PDB entry 5X51 | X-ray diffraction, 7.00 A resolution (low resolution: residue-level contacts below are approximate; hydrogen-bond / salt-bridge calls are withheld) | chains C and J of the 12 polymer chains in the assembly

# Chain C
Molecule: RNA polymerase II third largest subunit B44, part of central core
Organism: Komagataella phaffii (strain GS115 / ATCC 20864)
UniProtKB: C4R7L2 (C4R7L2_KOMPG); residues 1-304 here = UniProt positions 1-304
Chain sequence (304 residues; each row starts with the number of its first residue):
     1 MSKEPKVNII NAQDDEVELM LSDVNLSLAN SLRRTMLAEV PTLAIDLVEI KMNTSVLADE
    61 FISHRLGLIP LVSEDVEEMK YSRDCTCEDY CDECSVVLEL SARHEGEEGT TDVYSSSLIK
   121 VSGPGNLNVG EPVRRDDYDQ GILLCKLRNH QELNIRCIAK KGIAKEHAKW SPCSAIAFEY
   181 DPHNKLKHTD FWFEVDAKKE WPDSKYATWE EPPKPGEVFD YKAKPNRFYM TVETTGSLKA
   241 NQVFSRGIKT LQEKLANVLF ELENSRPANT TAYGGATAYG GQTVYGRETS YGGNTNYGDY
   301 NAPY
Not modelled in the structure: 1, 108-109, 269-304
Bound ions: Zn2+: Cys85, Cys87, Cys91, Cys94

# Chain J
Molecule: RNA polymerase subunit ABC10-beta, common to RNA polymerases I, II, and III
Organism: Komagataella phaffii (strain GS115 / ATCC 20864)
UniProtKB: C4R009 (C4R009_KOMPG); residue numbers follow UniProt; this construct covers 1-72
Chain sequence (72 residues; numbered 1 to 72; the number before each row is that of its first residue):
     1 MIIPVRCFSC GKVVGDKWDA YLRLLEEGKQ EGDALDELKL KRYCCRRMVL THVDLIEKFL
    61 RYNPLEKKDF DS
Not modelled in the structure: 31-32, 65-72
Bound ions: Zn2+: Cys7, Cys10, Cys44, Cys45

# How chain C and chain J interact
Residue-residue contacts (39):
  Thr54(C) with Pro64(J)
  Val56(C) with Phe59(J)
  Leu57(C) with Met1(J)
  Phe61(C) with Met1(J)
  Arg65(C) with Ile2(J); Ile3(J); Pro4(J); Val5(J)
  Leu68(C) with Val5(J); Arg6(J)
  Asp136(C) with Asp16(J)
  Gly141(C) with Asp16(J)
  Ile142(C) with Val13(J); Gly15(J); Asp16(J)
  Leu143(C) with Ile2(J); Ile3(J); Gly15(J)
  Cys145(C) with Ile2(J)
  Lys146(C) with Asp54(J); Ile56(J); Glu57(J); Leu60(J)
  Leu147(C) with Leu60(J)
  Arg148(C) with Leu60(J); Tyr62(J); Asn63(J)
  Gln151(C) with Leu60(J)
  Ser171(C) with Arg6(J)
  Ser174(C) with Cys10(J); Gly11(J); Lys12(J); Arg42(J)
  Ala175(C) with Cys10(J); Arg42(J)
  Glu233(C) with Lys12(J); Arg42(J)
  Thr235(C) with Arg6(J); Val13(J)
Interface residues without a listed pair, chain C (25 interface residues in all): Ile69, Pro70, Thr110, Leu144, Lys169
Interface residues without a listed pair, chain J (22 interface residues in all): Arg61

# In short
The interface between chain C and chain J involves 25 residues on one side and 22 on the other. Cys85(C),
Cys87(C), Cys91(C) and Cys94(C) coordinate Zn2+.
Chain C is RNA polymerase II third largest subunit B44, part of central core and chain J is RNA polymerase
subunit ABC10-beta, common to RNA polymerases I, II, and III, both from Komagataella phaffii (strain GS115 /
ATCC 20864); the structure, RNA Polymerase II from Komagataella Pastoris (Type-3 crystal), was determined by
X-ray diffraction together with 5X4Z and 5X50 from the same study.
